Entry 3IUX (X-ray diffraction, 1.65 A resolution); this record covers chains A and B.

[Chain A]
Protein: E3 ubiquitin-protein ligase Mdm2
Notes: EC 6.3.2.-; fragment: p53 binding domain, SWIB domain
UniProt: Q00987 (MDM2_HUMAN); numbering as in UniProt (aligned over 25-109)
Chain sequence (85 residues; numbered 25 to 109; the number before each row is that of its first residue):
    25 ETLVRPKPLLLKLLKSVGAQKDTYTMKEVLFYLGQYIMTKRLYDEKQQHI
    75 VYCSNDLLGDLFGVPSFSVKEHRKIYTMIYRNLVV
Not modelled in the structure: 25-26
UniProt features mapped onto this chain:
  - mutagenesis: G58 (G58A: No effect on its ability to induce apoptosis)

[Chain B]
Protein: miniature protein inhibitor
Chain sequence (18 residues; numbered 1 to 18; the number before each row is that of its first residue):
     1 CNCKAPETFLCYWRCLQH
Disulfides: C1-C11, C3-C15
Modified / non-standard residues: H18 (l-histidine amide; HIA)

[How chain A and chain B interact]
Contacting residue pairs (25):
  L54(A) - W13(B)  hydrogen bond (backbone-side chain)
  L54(A) - L16(B)  hydrophobic
  L54(A) - Q17(B)
  L57(A) - W13(B)  hydrophobic
  G58(A) - F9(B)
  G58(A) - L10(B)
  G58(A) - W13(B)
  I61(A) - F9(B)  hydrophobic
  M62(A) - F9(B)
  M62(A) - L10(B)  hydrophobic
  Y67(A) - F9(B)  hydrophobic
  Q72(A) - E7(B)
  Q72(A) - T8(B)
  Q72(A) - F9(B)  hydrogen bond (side chain-backbone)
  Q72(A) - Y12(B)
  H73(A) - Y12(B)
  V75(A) - F9(B)  hydrophobic
  V93(A) - F9(B)  hydrophobic
  V93(A) - Y12(B)
  V93(A) - W13(B)  hydrophobic
  K94(A) - Y12(B)
  H96(A) - C15(B)
  H96(A) - L16(B)
  Y100(A) - L16(B)
  Y100(A) - Q17(B)
Interface residues without a listed pair, chain A (16 interface residues in all): K70, F91, I99
The authors on this interface:
  - pairs named by the authors: H73(A)-Y12(B) (cation-pi contact), V93(A)-Y12(B), K94(A)-Y12(B) (cation-pi contact), Y100(A)-Q17(B) (water-mediated contact)
  - interface residues, chain B: F9(B), W13(B), L16(B)

[In short]
16 residues of chain A and 9 residues of chain B are in contact; the contacts include 2 hydrogen bonds. Polar
contacts include L54(A)-W13(B) and Q72(A)-F9(B). The authors report cation-pi contacts between H73(A) and
Y12(B) and K94(A) and Y12(B); a contact between V93(A) and Y12(B); a water-mediated contact between Y100(A)
and Q17(B). From the paper: interface residues F9(B), W13(B) and L16(B).
Here chain A is E3 ubiquitin-protein ligase Mdm2 and chain B is miniature protein inhibitor. Entry 3IUX
(Crystal structure of human MDM2 in complex with a potent miniature protein inhibitor (18-residues)) was
determined by X-ray diffraction.
